5S5T - chains D and E of the 6 polymer chains in the assembly; structure by X-ray diffraction, 2.53 A resolution.

[Chain D]
Molecule: Tubulin beta-2B chain
Source organism: Bos taurus
Reference sequence: Q6B856 (TBB2B_BOVIN); the author numbering skips numbers that UniProt does not, so the offset changes along the chain: 1-42 = UniProt 1-42; 45-360 = UniProt 43-358; 369-455 = UniProt 359-445
Chain sequence (445 residues; numbered 1 to 455; 10 numbers in that range are skipped by the numbering (no residue carries them; nothing is unmodelled there); the number before each row is that of its first residue):
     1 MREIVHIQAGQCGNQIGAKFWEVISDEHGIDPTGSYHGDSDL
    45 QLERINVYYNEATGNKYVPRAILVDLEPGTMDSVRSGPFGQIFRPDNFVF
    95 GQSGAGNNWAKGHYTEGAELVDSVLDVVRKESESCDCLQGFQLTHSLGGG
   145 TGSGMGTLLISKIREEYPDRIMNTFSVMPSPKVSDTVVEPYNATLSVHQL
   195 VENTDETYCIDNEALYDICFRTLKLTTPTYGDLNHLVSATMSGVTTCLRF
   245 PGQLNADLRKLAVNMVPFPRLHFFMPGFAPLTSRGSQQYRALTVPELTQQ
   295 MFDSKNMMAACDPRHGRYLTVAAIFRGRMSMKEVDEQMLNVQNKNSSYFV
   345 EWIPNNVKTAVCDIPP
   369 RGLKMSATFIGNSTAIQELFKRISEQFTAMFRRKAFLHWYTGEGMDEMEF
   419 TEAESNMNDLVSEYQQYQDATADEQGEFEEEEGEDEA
Disordered / not traced: 442-455
UniProt features mapped onto this chain:
  - motif: Met1 to Ile4 (MREI motif)
  - binding site (GTP): Gln11, Glu71, Ser140, Gly144, Thr145, Gly146, Asn206, Asn228
  - binding site (Mg(2+)): Glu71
  - modified residue: Ser40 (Phosphoserine), Thr57 (Phosphothreonine), Lys60 (N6-acetyllysine), Ser174 (Phosphoserine), Thr287 (Phosphothreonine), Thr292 (Phosphothreonine), Arg320 (Omega-N-methylarginine), Glu448 (5-glutamyl polyglutamate)
  - cross-link (Glycyl lysine isopeptide (Lys-Gly)): Lys60 (interchain with G-Cter in ubiquitin), Lys326 (interchain with G-Cter in ubiquitin)
Metal / ion sites: Mg2+: Gln11 (together with GDP)
Small-molecule neighbours: GDP (guanosine-5'-diphosphate): Gly10, Gln11, Cys12, Gln15, Ile16, Ala99, Asn101, Ser140, Gly142, Gly143, Gly144, Thr145, Gly146, Val171, Pro173, Val177, Ser178, Glu183, Asn206, Leu209, Tyr224, Leu227, Asn228
From the paper describing this entry:
  - binding site for 4-(4-fluorophenyl)piperazine-1-carboxamide: Val177, Tyr210, Pro222, Thr223, Tyr224, Leu227

[Chain E]
Molecule: Stathmin-4
Source organism: Rattus norvegicus
Reference sequence: P63043 (STMN4_RAT); residues 5-145 here correspond to UniProt positions 49-189 (UniProt number = residue number + 44)
Chain sequence (143 residues; row label = number of the first residue in the row):
     3 MADMEVIELNKCTSGQSFEVILKPPSFDGVPEFNASLPRRRDPSLEEIQK
    53 KLEAAEERRKYQEAELLKHLAEKREHEREVIQKAIEENNNFIKMAKEKLA
   103 QKMESNKENREAHLAAMLERLQEKDKHAEEVRKNKELKEEASR
Disordered / not traced: 3-5, 29-43, 144-145
Construct notes: initiating methionine (3); expression tag (4)
UniProt features mapped onto this chain:
  - modified residue: Ser46 (Phosphoserine)

[Interface between chain D and chain E]
Residue-residue contacts (26):
  Tyr108(D) - His129(E)  hydrogen bond
  Tyr108(D) - Ala130(E)  hydrophobic
  Tyr108(D) - Val133(E)  hydrophobic
  Tyr108(D) - Arg134(E)  hydrogen bond (backbone-side chain)
  Thr109(D) - Lys137(E)
  Ala112(D) - Arg134(E)
  Ser155(D) - Leu123(E)
  Ser155(D) - Lys126(E)
  Lys156(D) - Asp127(E)  salt bridge
  Arg158(D) - Leu123(E)
  Glu159(D) - Leu120(E)
  Glu159(D) - Leu123(E)
  Glu159(D) - Gln124(E)
  Glu159(D) - Asp127(E)
  Asp163(D) - Arg112(E)
  Gln193(D) - Lys126(E)  hydrogen bond
  Asn197(D) - Leu123(E)
  Asn197(D) - Lys126(E)
  Thr409(D) - Lys140(E)  hydrogen bond (backbone-side chain)
  Gly410(D) - Lys137(E)
  Glu411(D) - Val133(E)
  Glu411(D) - Lys137(E)  salt bridge
  Gly412(D) - Val133(E)
  Gly412(D) - Asn136(E)
  Met413(D) - Val133(E)
  Glu417(D) - His129(E)  salt bridge
Interface residues without a listed pair, chain D (19 interface residues in all): His107, Glu113, Pro162
Interface residues without a listed pair, chain E (15 interface residues in all): Leu116, Met119

[Summary]
19 residues of chain D face 15 of chain E across their interface; the contacts include 4 hydrogen bonds and 3
salt bridges. Among the polar pairs are Lys156(D)-Asp127(E), Glu411(D)-Lys137(E) and Glu417(D)-His129(E).
Ligands of chain D: GDP. From the paper: a binding site for 4-(4-fluorophenyl)piperazine-1-carboxamide at
Val177(D), Tyr210(D) and Pro222(D) among others.
Chain D is Tubulin beta-2B chain (Bos taurus) and chain E is Stathmin-4 (Rattus norvegicus); the structure,
Tubulin-Z198194394-complex, was determined by X-ray diffraction (same publication as 5S4L, 5S4M, 5S4N, 5S4O,
5S4P, 5S4Q and 52 further entries).
